8F66 - chains A and N of the 28 polymer chains in the assembly; structure by electron microscopy, 2.28 A resolution.

== Chain A ==
Name: Proteasome subunit alpha
From: Thermoplasma acidophilum
Notes: EC 3.4.25.1
UniProtKB: P25156 (PSA_THEAC); residue numbers follow UniProt; this construct covers 1-233
Chain sequence (233 residues; each row starts with the number of its first residue):
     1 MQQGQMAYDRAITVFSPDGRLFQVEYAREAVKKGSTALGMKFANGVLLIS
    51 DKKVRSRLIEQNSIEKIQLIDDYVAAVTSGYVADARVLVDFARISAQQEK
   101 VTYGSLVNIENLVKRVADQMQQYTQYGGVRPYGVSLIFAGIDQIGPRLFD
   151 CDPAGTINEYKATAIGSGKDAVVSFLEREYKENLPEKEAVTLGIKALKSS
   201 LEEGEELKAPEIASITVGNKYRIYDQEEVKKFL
Unresolved in the structure: 1-6
Construct notes: engineered mutation Tyr81 (Leu in P25156)
From the paper describing this entry:
  - mutagenesis - L81Y: increased catalytic activity (citing earlier work)
  - conformationally variable residues (side-chain flip): Ile12, Thr13
  - mutagenesis - I12A, I12F, I12T (6-fold), T13A (3.5-fold), T13I, V24F (14-fold), V24Y, E25A, I59DEL, A154F: increased catalytic activity
  - mutagenesis - I12F, I12T, V24F, I59DEL: abolished catalytic activity on PAN
  - mutagenesis - I12F, T13A, V24F, I59DEL, A154F: abolished catalytic activity on PA26
  - mutagenesis - T13A, A154F: decreased catalytic activity on PAN
  - mutagenesis - V24Y, E25A: unchanged catalytic activity on PAN
  - mutagenesis - I12T, T13I, V24Y: decreased catalytic activity on PA26
  - mutagenesis - I12A, E25A: unchanged catalytic activity on PA26

== Chain N ==
Name: Proteasome subunit beta
From: Thermoplasma acidophilum
Notes: EC 3.4.25.1
UniProtKB: P28061 (PSB_THEAC); residues -7 to 203 here correspond to UniProt positions 1-211 (UniProt number = residue number + 8)
Chain sequence (211 residues; each row starts with the number of its first residue; numbers below 1 keep their minus sign (Met-7 is residue -7)):
    -7 MNQTLETGTTTVGITLKDAVIMATERRVTMENFIMHKNGKKLFQIDTYTG
    43 MTIAGLVGDAQVLVRYMKAELELYRLQRRVNMPIEAVATLLSNMLNQVKY
    93 MPYMVQLLVGGIDTAPHVFSIDAAGGSVEDIYASTGSGSPFVYGVLESQY
   143 SEKMTVDEGVDLVIRAISAAKQRDSASGGMIDVAVITRKDGYVQLPTDQI
   193 ESRIRKLGLIL
Unresolved in the structure: -7 to 0, 203

== Interface between chain A and chain N ==
Pairs across the interface (14; chain A residue first):
  Glu65(A) - Arg71(N)
  Leu69(A) - Leu68(N)
  Ile70(A) - Leu68(N)
  Asp71(A) - Glu64(N)
  Asp72(A) - Arg67(N)  salt bridge
  Asp90(A) - Gln69(N)
  Arg93(A) - Leu65(N)
  Arg93(A) - Leu68(N)
  Gln97(A) - Ala61(N)
  Gln97(A) - Glu64(N)  hydrogen bond
  Lys100(A) - Glu64(N)
  Val101(A) - Arg57(N)
  Val101(A) - Tyr58(N)  hydrophobic
  Val101(A) - Ala61(N)  hydrophobic
Interface residues without a listed pair, chain A (11 interface residues in all): Ile94

== In short ==
11 residues of chain A face 9 of chain N across their interface, with 1 hydrogen bond and 1 salt bridge. Polar
contacts include Asp72(A)-Arg67(N) and Gln97(A)-Glu64(N). From the paper: L81Y, I12A and I12F of chain A,
among others, increase catalytic activity; conformational variability at Ile12(A) and Thr13(A); 11
substitutions were tested in all.
Here chain A is Proteasome subunit alpha and chain N is Proteasome subunit beta, both from Thermoplasma
acidophilum. Entry 8F66 (Thermoplasma acidophilum 20S proteasome - L81Y mutation in alpha subunit) was
determined by electron microscopy, deposited together with 8F6A and 8F7K.
